Entry 4FNS (X-ray diffraction, 2.60 A resolution); this record covers chains B and C of the 4 polymer chains in the assembly.

Chain B (and C):
Protein: Alpha-galactosidase AgaA
Source organism: Geobacillus stearothermophilus
Notes: EC 3.2.1.22; chain C of this document is another copy of the same molecule, construct and numbering; everything in this record applies to it too
UniProtKB: Q9ALJ4 (Q9ALJ4_GEOSE); numbering as in UniProt (aligned over 1-729)
Amino-acid sequence (729 residues; row label = number of the first residue in the row):
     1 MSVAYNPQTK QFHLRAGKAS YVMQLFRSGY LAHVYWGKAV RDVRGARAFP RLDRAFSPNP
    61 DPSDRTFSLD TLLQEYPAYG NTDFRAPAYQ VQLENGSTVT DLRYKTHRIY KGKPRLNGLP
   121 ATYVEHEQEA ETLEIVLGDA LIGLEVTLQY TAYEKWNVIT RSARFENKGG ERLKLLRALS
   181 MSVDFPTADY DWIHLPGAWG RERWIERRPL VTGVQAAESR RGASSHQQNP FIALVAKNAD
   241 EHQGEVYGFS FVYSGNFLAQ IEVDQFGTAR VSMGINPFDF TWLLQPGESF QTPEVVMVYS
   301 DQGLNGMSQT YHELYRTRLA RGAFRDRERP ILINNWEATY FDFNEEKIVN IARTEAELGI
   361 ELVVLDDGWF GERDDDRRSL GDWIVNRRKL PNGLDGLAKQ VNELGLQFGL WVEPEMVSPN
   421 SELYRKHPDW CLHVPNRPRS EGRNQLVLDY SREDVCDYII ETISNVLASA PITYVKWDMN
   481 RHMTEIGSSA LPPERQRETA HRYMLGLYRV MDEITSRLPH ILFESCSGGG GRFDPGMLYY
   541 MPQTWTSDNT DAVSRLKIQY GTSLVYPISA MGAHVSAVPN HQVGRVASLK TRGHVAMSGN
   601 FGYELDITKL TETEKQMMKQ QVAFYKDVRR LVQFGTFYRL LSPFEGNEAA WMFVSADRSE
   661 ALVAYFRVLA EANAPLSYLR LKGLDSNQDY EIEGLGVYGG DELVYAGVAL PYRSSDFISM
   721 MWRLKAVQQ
Unresolved in the structure: 1-9, 728-729
Construct notes: engineered mutation Glu355 (Ala in Q9ALJ4), Leu518 (Phe in Q9ALJ4), Val704 (Met in Q9ALJ4)
Ligand contacts: 1-deoxygalactonojirimycin (DGJ; (2R,3S,4R,5S)-2-(hydroxymethyl)piperidine-3,4,5-triol): Trp336, Asp366, Asp367, Trp411, Arg443, Lys476, Asp478, Asn480, Cys526, Gly528, Gly529, Trp545, Asp548, Glu604
UniProt features mapped onto this chain:
  - active site: Asp478 (Nucleophile), Asp548 (Proton donor)
  - binding site (substrate): Asp53, Trp199, Asp366, Asp367, Arg443, Lys476 to Asn480, Cys526, Asp548
  - mutagenesis: Trp336 (W336A: Very strongly reduced hydrolytic efficiency against raffinose, but displays medium level of transglycosylation activity compared to none with wild-type enzyme ...), Asp478 (D478A: Loss of activity), Asp548 (D548N: Loss of activity)

Interface between chain B and chain C:
Contacting residue pairs (166; chain B residue first):
  Ala55(B) - Trp199(C)  hydrophobic
  Phe56(B) - Arg221(C)  hydrogen bond (backbone-side chain)
  Phe56(B) - His226(C)
  Phe56(B) - Met479(C)
  Phe56(B) - Asn480(C)
  Phe56(B) - Arg481(C)
  Phe56(B) - His482(C)
  Phe56(B) - Ser527(C)
  Phe56(B) - Gly528(C)
  Pro58(B) - Glu441(C)
  Pro58(B) - Thr484(C)
  Asn59(B) - Ser440(C)
  Asn59(B) - Glu441(C)  hydrogen bond (backbone-backbone)
  Pro60(B) - Ser440(C)
  Pro62(B) - Glu441(C)
  Pro62(B) - Asn444(C)  hydrogen bond (backbone-side chain)
  Arg65(B) - Asp376(C)  salt bridge
  Arg65(B) - Arg377(C)
  Arg65(B) - Arg443(C)
  Arg65(B) - Asn444(C)  hydrogen bond
  Asp70(B) - Arg221(C)  salt bridge
  Tyr79(B) - Arg220(C)  hydrogen bond (side chain-backbone)
  Tyr79(B) - Phe278(C)  hydrophobic
  Tyr79(B) - Asp279(C)
  Tyr79(B) - Ile486(C)
  Gly80(B) - Thr484(C)
  Gly80(B) - Glu485(C)  hydrogen bond (backbone-backbone)
  Asn81(B) - Glu485(C)
  Thr82(B) - Ser440(C)
  Thr82(B) - Thr484(C)
  Phe84(B) - Arg220(C)  hydrogen bond (backbone-side chain)
  Phe84(B) - Arg221(C)
  Phe84(B) - His482(C)
  Phe84(B) - Met483(C)
  Phe84(B) - Thr484(C)
  Arg85(B) - Arg220(C)
  Ala86(B) - Arg220(C)
  Pro87(B) - Phe278(C)
  Gln90(B) - Phe278(C)
  Gln90(B) - Asp279(C)  hydrogen bond
  Gln92(B) - Arg497(C)
  Glu94(B) - Pro493(C)
  Asn95(B) - Pro435(C)
  Asn95(B) - Pro493(C)
  Asn95(B) - Gln496(C)
  Gly96(B) - Pro493(C)
  Gly96(B) - Gln496(C)
  Gly96(B) - Arg497(C)  hydrogen bond (backbone-side chain)
  Ser97(B) - Val434(C)
  Ser97(B) - Arg497(C)
  Thr98(B) - Asp279(C)  hydrogen bond
  Thr98(B) - Arg497(C)
  Val99(B) - Val434(C)  hydrophobic
  Val99(B) - Arg437(C)  hydrogen bond (backbone-side chain)
  Val99(B) - Glu485(C)
  Thr100(B) - Arg437(C)
  Asp101(B) - Arg437(C)
  Asp139(B) - Arg437(C)  salt bridge
  Leu141(B) - Asn436(C)
  Leu141(B) - Arg437(C)
  Ile142(B) - Arg437(C)
  Arg177(B) - Phe278(C)
  Trp192(B) - Val211(C)  hydrophobic
  His194(B) - Thr212(C)  hydrogen bond (side chain-backbone)
  Pro196(B) - Thr212(C)
  Gly197(B) - Gln265(C)
  Ala198(B) - Gln265(C)
  Trp199(B) - Ala55(C)  hydrophobic
  Trp199(B) - Phe56(C)
  Arg201(B) - Gln265(C)  hydrogen bond (side chain-backbone)
  Arg201(B) - Phe266(C)
  Glu206(B) - Val211(C)
  Glu206(B) - Thr212(C)  hydrogen bond (side chain-backbone)
  Arg208(B) - Leu210(C)  hydrogen bond (side chain-backbone)
  Arg208(B) - Val211(C)
  Leu210(B) - Arg208(C)  hydrogen bond (backbone-side chain)
  Val211(B) - Trp192(C)  hydrophobic
  Val211(B) - Glu206(C)
  Val211(B) - Arg208(C)
  Thr212(B) - His194(C)  hydrogen bond (backbone-side chain)
  Thr212(B) - Pro196(C)
  Thr212(B) - Glu206(C)  hydrogen bond (backbone-side chain)
  Thr212(B) - Gln228(C)  hydrogen bond (backbone-side chain)
  Gly213(B) - Ala216(C)
  Gly213(B) - Gln228(C)
  Val214(B) - Val214(C)
  Val214(B) - Gln215(C)
  Val214(B) - Ala216(C)  hydrogen bond (backbone-backbone)
  Val214(B) - Glu218(C)
  Val214(B) - Arg220(C)
  Gln215(B) - Val214(C)
  Ala216(B) - Gly213(C)
  Ala216(B) - Val214(C)  hydrogen bond (backbone-backbone)
  Glu218(B) - Val214(C)
  Arg220(B) - Tyr79(C)  hydrogen bond (backbone-side chain)
  Arg220(B) - Phe84(C)  hydrogen bond (side chain-backbone)
  Arg220(B) - Arg85(C)
  Arg220(B) - Ala86(C)
  Arg220(B) - Glu262(C)  salt bridge
  Arg221(B) - Phe56(C)  hydrogen bond (side chain-backbone)
  Arg221(B) - Asp70(C)  salt bridge
  Arg221(B) - Phe84(C)
  Arg221(B) - Gln265(C)
  His226(B) - Phe56(C)
  Gln227(B) - Gln265(C)  hydrogen bond
  Gln228(B) - Thr212(C)  hydrogen bond (side chain-backbone)
  Gln228(B) - Gly213(C)
  Glu262(B) - Arg220(C)  salt bridge
  Gln265(B) - Gly197(C)
  Gln265(B) - Ala198(C)
  Gln265(B) - Arg201(C)  hydrogen bond (backbone-side chain)
  Gln265(B) - Arg221(C)
  Gln265(B) - Gln227(C)  hydrogen bond
  Phe266(B) - Arg201(C)
  Phe278(B) - Tyr79(C)  hydrophobic
  Phe278(B) - Pro87(C)  hydrophobic
  Phe278(B) - Gln90(C)
  Phe278(B) - Arg177(C)
  Asp279(B) - Tyr79(C)
  Asp279(B) - Gln90(C)  hydrogen bond
  Asp279(B) - Thr98(C)  hydrogen bond
  Asp376(B) - Arg65(C)  salt bridge
  Arg377(B) - Arg65(C)
  Val434(B) - Ser97(C)
  Val434(B) - Val99(C)  hydrophobic
  Pro435(B) - Asn95(C)
  Asn436(B) - Leu141(C)
  Arg437(B) - Val99(C)  hydrogen bond (side chain-backbone)
  Arg437(B) - Thr100(C)
  Arg437(B) - Asp101(C)
  Arg437(B) - Asp139(C)  salt bridge
  Arg437(B) - Leu141(C)
  Arg437(B) - Ile142(C)
  Ser440(B) - Asn59(C)
  Ser440(B) - Thr82(C)
  Glu441(B) - Pro58(C)
  Glu441(B) - Asn59(C)  hydrogen bond (backbone-backbone)
  Glu441(B) - Pro62(C)
  Arg443(B) - Arg65(C)
  Asn444(B) - Pro62(C)  hydrogen bond (side chain-backbone)
  Asn444(B) - Arg65(C)  hydrogen bond
  Met479(B) - Phe56(C)
  Asn480(B) - Phe56(C)
  Arg481(B) - Phe56(C)
  His482(B) - Phe56(C)
  His482(B) - Phe84(C)
  Met483(B) - Phe84(C)
  Thr484(B) - Pro58(C)
  Thr484(B) - Gly80(C)
  Thr484(B) - Thr82(C)
  Thr484(B) - Phe84(C)
  Glu485(B) - Gly80(C)  hydrogen bond (backbone-backbone)
  Glu485(B) - Asn81(C)
  Glu485(B) - Val99(C)
  Ile486(B) - Tyr79(C)
  Pro493(B) - Glu94(C)
  Pro493(B) - Asn95(C)
  Pro493(B) - Gly96(C)
  Gln496(B) - Asn95(C)
  Gln496(B) - Gly96(C)
  Arg497(B) - Gln92(C)
  Arg497(B) - Gly96(C)  hydrogen bond (side chain-backbone)
  Arg497(B) - Ser97(C)
  Arg497(B) - Thr98(C)
  Ser527(B) - Phe56(C)
  Gly528(B) - Phe56(C)
Also at the interface, not in a pair above, chain B (82 interface residues in all): Pro209, Gly442
Also at the interface, not in a pair above, chain C (83 interface residues in all): Pro60, Pro209, Arg439, Gly442

Summary:
The interface between chain B and chain C involves 82 residues on one side and 83 on the other; the contacts
include 36 hydrogen bonds and 8 salt bridges. Polar contacts include Arg65(B)-Asp376(C), Asp70(B)-Arg221(C)
and Asp139(B)-Arg437(C). Bound to chain B: 1-deoxygalactonojirimycin.
Chain B and chain C are both Alpha-galactosidase AgaA (Geobacillus stearothermophilus); the structure, Crystal
structure of GH36 alpha-galactosidase AgaA A355E from Geobacillus stearothermophilus in complex with
1-deoxygalactonojirimycin, was determined by X-ray diffraction, deposited together with 4FNP, 4FNQ, 4FNR, 4FNT
and 4FNU.
